PDB entry 7MSM | electron microscopy, 2.79 A resolution | chains A and L of the 55 polymer chains in the assembly

== Chain A ==
Molecule: 23S rRNA
From: Mycobacterium tuberculosis (strain ATCC 25618 / H37Rv)
Sequence (3138 nucleotides; each row starts with the number of its first residue):
     1 UUGUAAGUGU CUAAGGGCGC AUGGUGGAUG CCUUGGCAUC GAGAGCCGAU GAAGGACGUG
    61 GGAGGCUGCG AUAUGCCUCG GGGAGCUGUC AACCGAGCGU GGAUCCGAGG AUUUCCGAAU
   121 GGGGAAACCC AGCACGAGUG AUGUCGUGCU ACCCGCAUCU GAAUAUAUAG GGUGCGGGAG
   181 GGAACGCGGG GAAGUGAAAC AUCUCAGUAC CCGUAGGAGG AGAAAACAAU UGUGAUUCCG
   241 CAAGUAGUGG CGAGCGAACG CGGAACAGGC UAAACCGCAC GCAUGGGUAA CCGGGUAGGG
   301 GUUGUGUGUG CGGGGUUGUG GGAGGAUAUG UCUCAGCGCU ACCCGGCUGA GAGGCAGUCA
   361 GAAAGUGUCG UGGUUAGCGG AAGUGGCCUG GGAUGGUCUG CCGUAGACGG UGAGAGCCCG
   421 GUACGCGAAA ACCCGGCACC UGCCUAGUAU CAAUUCCCGA GUAGCAGCGG GCCCGUGGAA
   481 UCCGCUGUGA AUCCGCCGGG ACCACCCGGU AAGCCUAAAU ACUCCUCGAU GACCGAUAGC
   541 GGAUUAGUAC CGUGAGGGAA UGGUGAAAAG UACCCCGGGA GGGGAGUGAA AGAGUACCUG
   601 AAACCGUGUG CCUACAAUCC GUCAGAGCCU CCUUUUCCUC UCCGGAGGAG GGUGGUGAUG
   661 GCGUGCCUUU UGAAGAAUGA GCCUGCGAGU CAGGGACAUG UCGCAAGGUU AACCCGUGUG
   721 GGGUAGCCGC AGCGAAAGCG AGUCUGAAUA GGGCGACCCA CACGCGCAUA CGCGCGUGUG
   781 AAUAGUGGCG UGUUCUGGAC CCGAAGCGGA GUGAUCUACC CAUGGCCAGG GUGAAGCGCG
   841 GGUAAGACCG CGUGGAGGCC CGAACCCACU UAGGUUGAAG ACUGAGGGGA UGAGCUGUGG
   901 GUAGGGGUGA AAGGCCAAUC AAACUCCGUG AUAGCUGGUU CUCCCCGAAA UGCAUUUAGG
   961 UGCAGCGUUG CGUGGUUCAC CGCGGAGGUA GAGCUACUGG AUGGCCGAUG GGCCCUACUA
  1021 GGUUACUGAC GUCAGCCAAA CUCCGAAUGC CGUGGUGUAA AGCGUGGCAG UGAGACGGCG
  1081 GGGGAUAAGC UCCGUACGUC GAAAGGGAAA CAGCCCAGAU CGCCGGCUAA GGCCCCCAAG
  1141 CGUGUGCUAA GUGGGAAAGG AUGUGCAGUC GCAAAGACAA CCAGGAGGUU GGCUUAGAAG
  1201 CAGCCACCCU UGAAAGAGUG CGUAAUAGCU CACUGGUCAA GUGAUUGUGC GCCGAUAAUG
  1261 UAGCGGGGCU CAAGCACACC GCCGAAGCCG CGGCACAUCC ACCUUGUGGU GGGUGUGGGU
  1321 AGGGGAGCGU CCCUCAUUCA GCGAAGCCAC CGGGUGACCG GUGGUGGAGG GUGGGGGAGU
  1381 GAGAAUGCAG GCAUGAGUAG CGACAAGGCA AGUGAGAACC UUGCCCGCCG AAAGACCAAG
  1441 GGUUCCUGGG CCAGGCCAGU CCGCCCAGGG UGAGUCGGGA CCUAAGGCGA GGCCGACAGG
  1501 CGUAGUCGAU GGACAACGGG UUGAUAUUCC CGUACCCGUG UGUGGGCGCC CGUGACGAAU
  1561 CAGCGGUACU AACCACCCAA AACCGGAUCG AUCACUCCCC UUCGGGGGUG UGGAGUUCUG
  1621 GGGCUGCGUG GGAACUUCGC UGGUAGUAGU CAAGCGAAGG GGUGACGCAG GAAGGUAGCC
  1681 GUACCAGUCA GUGGUAACAC UGGGGCAAGC CGGUAGGGAG AGCGAUAGGC AAAUCCGUCG
  1741 CUCACUAAUC CUGAGAGGUG ACGCAUAGCC GGUUGAGGCG AAUUCGGUGA UCCUCUGCUG
  1801 CCAAGAAAAG CCUCUAGCGA GCACACACAC GGCCCGUACC CCAAACCGAC ACAGGUGGUC
  1861 AGGUAGAGCA UACCAAGGCG UACGAGAUAA CUAUGGUUAA GGAACUCGGC AAAAUGCCCC
  1921 CGUAACUUCG GGAGAAGGGG GACCGGAAUA UCGUGAACAC CCUUGCGGUG GGAGCGGGAU
  1981 CCGGUCGCAG AAACCAGUGA GGAGCGACUG UUUACUAAAA ACACAGGUCC GUGCGAAGUC
  2041 GCAAGACGAU GUAUACGGAC UGACGCCUGC CCGGUGCUGG AAGGUUAAGA GGACCCGUUA
  2101 ACCCGCAAGG GUGAAGCGGA GAAUUUAAGC CCCAGUAAAC GGCGGUGGUA ACUAUAACCA
  2161 UCCUAAGGUA GCGAAAUUCC UUGUCGGGUA AGUUCCGACC UGCACGAAUG GCGUAACGAC
  2221 UUCUCAACUG UCUCAACCAU AGACUCGGCG AAAUUGCACU ACGAGUAAAG AUGCUCGUUA
  2281 CGCGCGGCAG GACGAAAAGA CCCCGGGACC UUCACUACAA CUUGGUAUUG AUGUUCGGUA
  2341 CGGUUUGUGU AGGAUAGGUG GGAGACUGUG AAACCUCGAC GCCAGUUGGG GCGGAGUCGU
  2401 UGUUGAAAUA CCACUCUGAU CGUAUUGGGC AUCUAACCUC GAACCCUGAA UCGGGUUUAG
  2461 GGACAGUGCC UGGCGGGUAG UUUAACUGGG GCGGUUGCCU CCUAAAAUGU AACGGAGGCG
  2521 CCCAAAGGUU CCCUCAACCU GGACGGCAAU CAGGUGGCGA GUGUAAAUGC ACAAGGGAGC
  2581 UUGACUGCGA GACUUACAAG UCAAGCAGGG ACGAAAGUCG GGAUUAGUGA UCCGGCACCC
  2641 CCGAGUGGAA GGGGUGUCGC UCAACGGAUA AAAGGUACCC CGGGGAUAAC AGGCUGAUCU
  2701 UCCCCAAGAG UCCAUAUCGA CGGGAUGGUU UGGCACCUCG AUGUCGGCUC GUCGCAUCCU
  2761 GGGGCUGGAG CAGGUCCCAA GGGUUGGGCU GUUCGCCCAU UAAAGCGGCA CGCGAGCUGG
  2821 GUUUAGAACG UCGUGAGACA GUUCGGUCUC UAUCCGCCGC GCGCGUCAGA AACUUGAGGA
  2881 AACCUGUCCC UAGUACGAGA GGACCGGGAC GGACGAACCU CUGGUGCACC AGUUGUCCCG
  2941 CCAGGGGCAC CGCUGGAUAG CCACGUUCGG UCAGGAUAAC CGCUGAAAGC AUCUAAGCGG
  3001 GAAACCUUCU CCAAGAUCAG GUUUCUCACC CACUUGGUGG GAUAAGGCCC CCCGCAGAAC
  3061 ACGGGUUCAA UAGGUCAGAC CUGGAAGCUC AGUAAUGGGU GUAGGGAACU GGUGCUAACC
  3121 GGCCGAAAAC UUACAACA
Disordered / not traced: 1-4, 1013-1022, 3133-3138
Modified / non-standard residues: 5MU (5-methyluridine 5'-monophosphate) at position 2177; OMG (o2'-methylguanosine-5'-monophosphate) at position 2791
Bound ions: Mg2+ site 1: C31, G1370; Mg2+ site 2: C46, G217; Mg2+ site 3 near G60 (its only coordinating residue here); Mg2+ site 4 near U72 (its only coordinating residue here); Mg2+ site 5 near U120 (its only coordinating residue here); Mg2+ site 6: A162, U166; Mg2+ site 7: G194, U2481; Mg2+ site 8: G194, U195; Mg2+ site 9: A199, C200; Mg2+ site 10 near G220 (its only coordinating residue here); Mg2+ site 11 near C251 (its only coordinating residue here); Mg2+ site 12: G379, G421; 154 more Mg2+ sites not listed
Small-molecule neighbours: N-formylmethionine (FME): G2299, A2300, C2301, A2689, U2823

== Chain L ==
Protein: 50S ribosomal protein L15
From: Mycobacterium tuberculosis (strain ATCC 25618 / H37Rv)
Reference sequence: P9WHD7 (RL15_MYCTU); residue numbers follow UniProt; this construct covers 1-146
Amino-acid sequence (146 residues; row label = number of the first residue in the row):
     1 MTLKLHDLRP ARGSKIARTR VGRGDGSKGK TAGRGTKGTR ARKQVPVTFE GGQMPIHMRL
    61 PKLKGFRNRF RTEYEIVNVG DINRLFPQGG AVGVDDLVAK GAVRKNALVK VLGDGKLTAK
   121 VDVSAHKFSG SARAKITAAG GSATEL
Disordered / not traced: 1, 146
Bound ions: Mg2+: Thr36 (shared with U1071(A) of chain A)

== Chain A / chain L interface ==
Contacting residue pairs (160; chain A residue first):
  A198(A) - Phe49(L)  base contact
  A246(A) - Arg67(L)  sugar contact
  A246(A) - Arg69(L)  sugar contact
  G247(A) - Arg67(L)  phosphate contact
  C251(A) - Lys62(L)  hydrogen bond to the sugar
  G252(A) - Met58(L)  phosphate contact
  A253(A) - His57(L)  salt bridge to the phosphate
  U668(A) - Lys30(L)  phosphate contact
  U669(A) - Lys30(L)  salt bridge to the phosphate
  U669(A) - Lys37(L)  hydrogen bond to the phosphate
  U670(A) - Lys37(L)  salt bridge to the phosphate
  G689(A) - Val21(L)  sugar contact
  G689(A) - Arg23(L)  salt bridge to the phosphate
  G689(A) - Thr31(L)  base contact
  G689(A) - Ala32(L)  base contact
  G689(A) - Arg34(L)  hydrogen bond to the base
  U690(A) - Arg18(L)  salt bridge to the phosphate
  C691(A) - Arg18(L)  salt bridge to the phosphate
  G700(A) - Gly13(L)  hydrogen bond to the sugar
  G700(A) - Ser14(L)  hydrogen bond to the base
  U701(A) - Ala11(L)  sugar contact
  U701(A) - Arg12(L)  sugar contact
  U701(A) - Ser14(L)  sugar contact
  A706(A) - Gly101(L)  sugar contact
  G707(A) - Gly101(L)  phosphate contact
  U724(A) - Lys105(L)  hydrogen bond to the sugar
  C728(A) - Arg104(L)  base contact
  G729(A) - Arg104(L)  hydrogen bond to the base
  C730(A) - Glu75(L)  hydrogen bond to the base
  C730(A) - Arg104(L)  base contact
  A731(A) - Asn78(L)  hydrogen bond to the base
  A731(A) - Leu112(L)  base contact
  A731(A) - Asp114(L)  base contact
  C733(A) - Arg71(L)  base contact
  G734(A) - Arg71(L)  hydrogen bond to the base
  A735(A) - Lys64(L)  salt bridge to the phosphate
  A735(A) - Gly65(L)  sugar contact
  A735(A) - Phe66(L)  hydrogen bond to the sugar
  A736(A) - Phe66(L)  sugar contact
  A736(A) - Asn68(L)  hydrogen bond to the phosphate
  A737(A) - Asn68(L)  hydrogen bond to the phosphate
  A737(A) - Arg71(L)  salt bridge to the phosphate
  G738(A) - Arg71(L)  hydrogen bond to the base
  G740(A) - Ile76(L)  base contact
  G740(A) - Lys110(L)  hydrogen bond to the base
  G740(A) - Leu112(L)  base contact
  G740(A) - Ser129(L)  hydrogen bond to the phosphate
  G740(A) - Gly130(L)  hydrogen bond to the phosphate
  A741(A) - Leu112(L)  phosphate contact
  A741(A) - Gly113(L)  hydrogen bond to the phosphate
  A741(A) - Asp114(L)  sugar contact
  A741(A) - Ser129(L)  hydrogen bond to the phosphate
  A741(A) - Ser131(L)  phosphate contact
  C775(A) - Lys116(L)  hydrogen bond to the phosphate
  G776(A) - Lys116(L)  salt bridge to the phosphate
  G790(A) - Ser14(L)  sugar contact
  G790(A) - Lys15(L)  sugar contact
  G790(A) - Ile16(L)  hydrogen bond to the sugar
  U791(A) - Ile16(L)  sugar contact
  G792(A) - Thr19(L)  hydrogen bond to the phosphate
  U794(A) - Gln44(L)  phosphate contact
  C795(A) - Gln44(L)  phosphate contact
  C800(A) - Arg34(L)  salt bridge to the phosphate
  C800(A) - Ala41(L)  hydrogen bond to the base
  A933(A) - Lys43(L)  salt bridge to the phosphate
  G934(A) - Thr39(L)  hydrogen bond to the sugar
  G934(A) - Lys43(L)  salt bridge to the phosphate
  C935(A) - Lys37(L)  phosphate contact
  C935(A) - Gly38(L)  phosphate contact
  U936(A) - Lys37(L)  salt bridge to the phosphate
  U936(A) - Arg42(L)  base contact
  G937(A) - Lys37(L)  phosphate contact
  G937(A) - Arg42(L)  hydrogen bond to the base
  U939(A) - Gly22(L)  hydrogen bond to the sugar
  U939(A) - Lys30(L)  hydrogen bond to the base
  U939(A) - Thr31(L)  base contact
  U940(A) - Gly22(L)  phosphate contact
  U940(A) - Arg23(L)  hydrogen bond to the base
  U940(A) - Gly24(L)  hydrogen bond to the phosphate
  U940(A) - Gly29(L)  phosphate contact
  U940(A) - Lys30(L)  phosphate contact
  C941(A) - Arg20(L)  base contact
  C941(A) - Arg23(L)  base contact
  C941(A) - Gly24(L)  phosphate contact
  U942(A) - Gly24(L)  phosphate contact
  U942(A) - Asp25(L)  phosphate contact
  U942(A) - Gly26(L)  hydrogen bond to the phosphate
  C943(A) - Gly26(L)  hydrogen bond to the base
  A954(A) - Gln53(L)  hydrogen bond to the sugar
  U955(A) - Gly51(L)  hydrogen bond to the sugar
  U955(A) - Gly52(L)  sugar contact
  U955(A) - Gln53(L)  sugar contact
  G960(A) - Gly38(L)  phosphate contact
  G960(A) - Thr39(L)  hydrogen bond to the sugar
  G960(A) - Gly51(L)  hydrogen bond to the base
  U961(A) - Thr39(L)  hydrogen bond to the phosphate
  U961(A) - Arg40(L)  phosphate contact
  U961(A) - Val45(L)  phosphate contact
  U961(A) - Phe49(L)  sugar contact
  U961(A) - Gly51(L)  base contact
  G962(A) - Arg40(L)  salt bridge to the phosphate
  G962(A) - Phe49(L)  sugar contact
  G962(A) - Glu50(L)  sugar contact
  G1070(A) - Arg34(L)  sugar contact
  G1070(A) - Thr36(L)  phosphate contact
  U1071(A) - Gly35(L)  phosphate contact
  U1071(A) - Thr36(L)  hydrogen bond to the phosphate
  U1307(A) - Arg12(L)  hydrogen bond to the sugar
  A1321(A) - Thr31(L)  phosphate contact
  A1321(A) - Gly35(L)  phosphate contact
  G1322(A) - Thr31(L)  hydrogen bond to the phosphate
  G1322(A) - Gly33(L)  hydrogen bond to the phosphate
  G1322(A) - Arg34(L)  hydrogen bond to the phosphate
  G1322(A) - Gly35(L)  hydrogen bond to the phosphate
  G1323(A) - Lys28(L)  phosphate contact
  G1323(A) - Gly33(L)  phosphate contact
  G1324(A) - Lys28(L)  salt bridge to the phosphate
  C1335(A) - Leu5(L)  sugar contact
  C1335(A) - His6(L)  hydrogen bond to the sugar
  A1336(A) - His6(L)  hydrogen bond to the sugar
  G1373(A) - His6(L)  base contact
  G1374(A) - Leu5(L)  hydrogen bond to the base
  G1374(A) - His6(L)  base contact
  G1374(A) - Arg9(L)  sugar contact
  G1375(A) - Arg9(L)  phosphate contact
  G1375(A) - Pro10(L)  phosphate contact
  G1376(A) - Pro10(L)  phosphate contact
  G1376(A) - Lys15(L)  phosphate contact
  G1377(A) - Lys15(L)  salt bridge to the phosphate
  U1380(A) - Arg20(L)  hydrogen bond to the base
  G1381(A) - Arg20(L)  hydrogen bond to the base
  G1381(A) - Arg23(L)  salt bridge to the phosphate
  A2596(A) - Gln53(L)  base contact
  C2597(A) - Ile56(L)  sugar contact
  C2597(A) - Arg59(L)  hydrogen bond to the base
  A2598(A) - Arg59(L)  hydrogen bond to the sugar
  A2598(A) - Leu60(L)  phosphate contact
  A2630(A) - Met54(L)  base contact
  A2630(A) - Arg59(L)  hydrogen bond to the sugar
  U2631(A) - Met58(L)  hydrogen bond to the sugar
  U2631(A) - Arg59(L)  sugar contact
  U2631(A) - Leu60(L)  sugar contact
  U2631(A) - Pro61(L)  phosphate contact
  C2632(A) - Pro61(L)  phosphate contact
  C2632(A) - Lys62(L)  hydrogen bond to the phosphate
  C2633(A) - Lys62(L)  salt bridge to the phosphate
  C2642(A) - Phe66(L)  sugar contact
  C2642(A) - Asn68(L)  hydrogen bond to the sugar
  A2644(A) - Arg69(L)  base contact
  A2644(A) - Phe70(L)  sugar contact
  G2652(A) - Phe66(L)  base contact
  G2653(A) - Gly65(L)  hydrogen bond to the phosphate
  G2653(A) - Phe66(L)  sugar contact
  G2654(A) - Lys64(L)  phosphate contact
  G2654(A) - Gly65(L)  hydrogen bond to the phosphate
  U2655(A) - Lys64(L)  phosphate contact
  G2666(A) - Gln53(L)  base contact
  G2666(A) - Met54(L)  sugar contact
  G2666(A) - Arg59(L)  base contact
  A2668(A) - Met54(L)  phosphate contact
Interface residues without a listed pair, chain A (94 interface residues in all): C702, A725, C739, C801, C802, A1069, U1334, A2599, C2641, G2643, G2667
Interface residues without a listed pair, chain L (82 interface residues in all): Lys4, Leu8, Ala17, Ser27, Thr48, Tyr74, Lys100, Ala102, Asn106, Lys127

== Overview ==
Chain A and chain L form an interface of 94 and 82 residues respectively, with 55 hydrogen bonds and 18 salt
bridges. Among the polar pairs are G689(A)-Arg34(L), G700(A)-Ser14(L) and G729(A)-Arg104(L). Chain A binds
N-formylmethionine. The Mg2+ site 1 is built by C31(A) and G1370(A).
Here chain A is 23S rRNA and chain L is 50S ribosomal protein L15, both from Mycobacterium tuberculosis
(strain ATCC 25618 / H37Rv). Entry 7MSM (Mtb 70SIC in complex with MtbEttA at Trans_R0 state) was determined
by electron microscopy together with 7MSC, 7MSH, 7MSZ, 7MT2, 7MT3 and 7MT7 from the same study.
